4H9W - chain A; structure by X-ray diffraction, 2.50 A resolution.

# Chain A
Protein: Chymotrypsin inhibitor 3
From: Psophocarpus tetragonolobus
Reference sequence: P10822 (ICW3_PSOTE); residues 4-186 here correspond to UniProt positions 25-207 (UniProt number = residue number + 21)
Chain sequence (186 residues; each row starts with the number of its first residue):
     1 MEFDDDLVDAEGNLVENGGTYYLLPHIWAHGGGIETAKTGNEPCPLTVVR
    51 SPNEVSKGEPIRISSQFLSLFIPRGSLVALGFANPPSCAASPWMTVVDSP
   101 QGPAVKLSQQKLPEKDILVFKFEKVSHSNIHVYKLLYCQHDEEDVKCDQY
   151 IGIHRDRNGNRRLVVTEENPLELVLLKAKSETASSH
Not modelled in the structure: 1-3, 181-186
Construct notes: expression tag (1-3); engineered mutation Met-94 (Trp115 in P10822)
Cystine bridges: Cys-44/Cys-88, Cys-138/Cys-147

# Summary
Chain A is Chymotrypsin inhibitor 3 (Psophocarpus tetragonolobus); the structure, crystal structure of a
METHIONINE mutant of WCI, was determined by X-ray diffraction together with 4HA2 and 4TLP from the same study.
